8KBZ - chains A and C of the 3 polymer chains in the assembly; structure by electron microscopy, 3.97 A resolution.

# Chain A (and C)
Name: Autophagy-related protein 9A
From: Homo sapiens
Notes: chain C of this document is another copy of the same molecule, construct and numbering; everything in this record applies to it too
UniProtKB: Q7Z3C6 (ATG9A_HUMAN); residues 1-839 here = UniProt positions 1-839
Chain sequence (839 residues; each row starts with the number of its first residue):
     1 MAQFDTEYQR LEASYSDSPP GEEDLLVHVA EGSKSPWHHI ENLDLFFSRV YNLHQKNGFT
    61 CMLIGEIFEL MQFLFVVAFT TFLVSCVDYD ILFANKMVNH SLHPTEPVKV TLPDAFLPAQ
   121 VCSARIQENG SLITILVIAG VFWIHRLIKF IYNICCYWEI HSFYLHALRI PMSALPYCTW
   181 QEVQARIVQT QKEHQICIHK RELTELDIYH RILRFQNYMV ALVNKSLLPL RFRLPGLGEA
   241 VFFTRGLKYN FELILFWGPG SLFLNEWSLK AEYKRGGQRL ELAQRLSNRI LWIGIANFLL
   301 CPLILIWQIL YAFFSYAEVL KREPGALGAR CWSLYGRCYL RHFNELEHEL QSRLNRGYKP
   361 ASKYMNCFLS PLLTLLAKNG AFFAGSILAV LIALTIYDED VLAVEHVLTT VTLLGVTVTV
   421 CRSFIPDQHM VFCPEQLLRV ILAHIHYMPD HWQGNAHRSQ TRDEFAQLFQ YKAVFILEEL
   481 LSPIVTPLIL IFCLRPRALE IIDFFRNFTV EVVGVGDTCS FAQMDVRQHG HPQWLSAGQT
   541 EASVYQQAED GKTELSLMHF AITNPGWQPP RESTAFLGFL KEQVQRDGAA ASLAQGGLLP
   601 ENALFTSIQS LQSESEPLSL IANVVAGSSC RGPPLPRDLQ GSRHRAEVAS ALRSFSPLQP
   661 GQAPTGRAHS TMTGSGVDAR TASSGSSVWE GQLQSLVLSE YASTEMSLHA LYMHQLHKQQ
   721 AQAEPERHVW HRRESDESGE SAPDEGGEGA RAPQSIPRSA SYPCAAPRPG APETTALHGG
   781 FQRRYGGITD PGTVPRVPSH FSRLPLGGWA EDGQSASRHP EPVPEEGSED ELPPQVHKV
Disordered / not traced: 1-35, 96-108, 524-839
Swiss-Prot annotation at these positions:
  - motif: Tyr8 to Leu11 (Tyrosine-based sorting signal)
  - modified residue: Ala2 (N-acetylalanine), Ser14 (Phosphoserine), Ser16 (Phosphoserine), Ser18 (Phosphoserine), Ser656 (Phosphoserine), Ser735 (Phosphoserine), Ser738 (Phosphoserine), Ser741 (Phosphoserine), Ser828 (Phosphoserine)
  - glycosylation: Asn99 (N-linked (GlcNAc...) asparagine)
Reported in the primary citation:
  - conformationally variable residues (domain motion): Thr409

# How chain A and chain C interact
Residue-residue contacts (17; chain A residue first):
  Asn57(A) with Pro371(C)
  Met71(A) with Phe383(C)
  Phe75(A) with Phe383(C), hydrophobic
  Leu92(A) with Asp400(C)
  Phe93(A) with Asp398(C); Asp400(C)
  Val110(A) with Val404(C); Glu405(C), hydrogen bond (backbone-backbone)
  Thr111(A) with Glu405(C); His406(C)
  Leu112(A) with Val404(C); His406(C)
  Pro176(A) with Pro371(C), hydrophobic
  Glu318(A) with Gly385(C); Ala389(C)
  Asn355(A) with His429(C)
  Tyr358(A) with His429(C)
Also at the interface, not in a pair above, chain A (18 interface residues in all): Cys61, Gln72, Pro113, Phe314, Ala317, Arg356
Also at the interface, not in a pair above, chain C (12 interface residues in all): Leu372, Val431

# Overview
Chain A and chain C form an interface of 18 and 12 residues respectively, with 1 hydrogen bond. The
hydrogen-bonded pair Val110(A)-Glu405(C) is a backbone contact. The paper reports conformational variability
at Thr409(A).
Chain A and chain C are both Autophagy-related protein 9A (Homo sapiens); the structure, Cryo-EM structure of
human ATG9A in LMNG micelles, was determined by electron microscopy (same publication as 8Y1L, 8KBX, 8KBY and
8KC3).
